Entry 7RBL (X-ray diffraction, 1.98 A resolution); this record covers chains A and P of the 4 polymer chains in the assembly.

== Chain A ==
Molecule: DNA polymerase beta
Source organism: Homo sapiens
Notes: EC 2.7.7.7, 4.2.99.-
UniProt: P06746 (DPOLB_HUMAN); numbering as in UniProt (aligned over 1-335)
Sequence (341 residues; row label = number of the first residue in the row):
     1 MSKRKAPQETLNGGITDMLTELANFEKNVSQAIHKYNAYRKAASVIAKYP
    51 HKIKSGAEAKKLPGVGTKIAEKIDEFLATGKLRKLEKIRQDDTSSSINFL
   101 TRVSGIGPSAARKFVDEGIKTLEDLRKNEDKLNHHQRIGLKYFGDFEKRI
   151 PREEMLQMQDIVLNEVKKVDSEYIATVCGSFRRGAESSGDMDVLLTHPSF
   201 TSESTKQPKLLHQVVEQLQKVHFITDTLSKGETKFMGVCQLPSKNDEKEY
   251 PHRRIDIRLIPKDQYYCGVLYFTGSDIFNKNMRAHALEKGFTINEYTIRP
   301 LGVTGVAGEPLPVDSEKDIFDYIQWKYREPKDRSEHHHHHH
Not modelled in the structure: 1-9, 336-341
Differences from the reference sequence: expression tag (336-341)
UniProt features mapped onto this chain:
  - region: Arg183 to Asp192 (DNA-binding)
  - active site: Lys72 (Nucleophile)
  - binding site (K(+)): Lys60, Leu62, Val65, Thr101, Val103, Ile106
  - binding site (Na(+)): Lys60, Leu62, Val65, Thr101, Val103, Ile106
  - binding site (dATP): Arg149, Ser180, Arg183, Gly189, Asp190
  - binding site (dCTP): Arg149, Ser180, Arg183, Gly189, Asp190
  - binding site (dGTP): Arg149, Ser180, Arg183, Gly189, Asp190, Asp192
  - binding site (dTTP): Arg149, Ser180, Arg183, Gly189, Asp190
  - binding site (Mg(2+)): Asp190, Asp192, Asp256
  - modified residue: Lys72 (N6-acetyllysine), Arg83 (Omega-N-methylarginine), Arg152 (Omega-N-methylarginine)
  - cross-link (Glycyl lysine isopeptide (Lys-Gly)): Lys41 (interchain with G-Cter in ubiquitin), Lys61 (interchain with G-Cter in ubiquitin), Lys81 (interchain with G-Cter in ubiquitin)
Glycans and other covalent adducts: 2-deoxy-3,5-di-O-phosphono-D-erythro-pentitol (QPJ) linked to Lys72
Bound ions: Mg2+ site 1: Asp190, Asp192, Asp256 (shared with DC10(P), DC11(P) of chain P); Mg2+ site 2: Asp190, Asp192 (together with pyrophosphate) (shared with DC11(P) of chain P)
Small-molecule neighbours:
  - pyrophosphate (PPV): Arg149, Gly179, Ser180, Arg183, Ser188, Gly189, Asp190, Asp192, Ser275
  - QPJ (2-deoxy-3,5-di-O-phosphono-D-erythro-pentitol): Glu26, Lys35, Tyr39, Lys68, Lys84
What the authors report for this chain:
  - catalytic residues: Glu71 (proposed by the authors, not directly observed)

== Chain P ==
Molecule: 11-nt DNA strand
Sequence (11 nucleotides; row label = number of the first residue in the row):
     1 GCTGATGCGCC
Bound ions: Mg2+ site 1: DC10, DC11 (shared with Asp190(A), Asp192(A), Asp256(A) of chain A); Mg2+ site 2: DC11 (together with pyrophosphate) (shared with Asp190(A), Asp192(A) of chain A)

== Interface between chain A and chain P ==
Pairs across the interface (28):
  Val103(A) - DG9(P)  phosphate contact
  Ser104(A) - DG9(P)  phosphate contact
  Gly105(A) - DC8(P)  phosphate contact
  Gly105(A) - DG9(P)  hydrogen bond to the phosphate
  Ile106(A) - DG9(P)  phosphate contact
  Gly107(A) - DC8(P)  hydrogen bond to the phosphate
  Pro108(A) - DC8(P)  phosphate contact
  Ser109(A) - DG7(P)  phosphate contact
  Ser109(A) - DC8(P)  hydrogen bond to the phosphate
  Ala110(A) - DC8(P)  hydrogen bond to the phosphate
  His135(A) - DG9(P)  sugar contact
  Gly179(A) - DC11(P)  phosphate contact
  Arg183(A) - DC11(P)  hydrogen bond to the phosphate
  Asp190(A) - DC11(P)  phosphate contact
  Asp192(A) - DC10(P)  phosphate contact
  Asp192(A) - DC11(P)  phosphate contact
  Met236(A) - DG9(P)  sugar contact
  Arg254(A) - DG9(P)  phosphate contact
  Arg254(A) - DC10(P)  salt bridge to the phosphate
  Asp256(A) - DC10(P)  phosphate contact
  Tyr271(A) - DC10(P)  hydrogen bond to the base
  Tyr271(A) - DC11(P)  base contact
  Phe272(A) - DC11(P)  sugar contact
  Thr273(A) - DC11(P)  phosphate contact
  Gly274(A) - DC11(P)  phosphate contact
  Ser275(A) - DC11(P)  phosphate contact
  Asp276(A) - DC11(P)  base contact
  Asn279(A) - DC11(P)  hydrogen bond to the base

== In short ==
23 residues of chain A face 5 of chain P across their interface; the contacts include 7 hydrogen bonds and 1
salt bridge. Polar contacts include Tyr271(A)-DC10(P), Asn279(A)-DC11(P) and Gly105(A)-DG9(P). Ligands of
chain A: pyrophosphate. Covalently linked compound QPJ: at Lys72(A). The paper reports the catalytic residue
Glu71(A).
Chain A is DNA polymerase beta (Homo sapiens) and chain P is an 11-nt DNA strand; the structure, Human DNA
polymerase beta crosslinked complex, 60 s Ca to Mg exchange, was determined by X-ray diffraction together with
7RBE, 7RBF, 7RBG, 7RBH, 7RBI, 7RBJ and 4 further entries from the same study.
